7BTR - chains B and D of the 6 polymer chains in the assembly; structure by electron microscopy, 4.54 A resolution (low resolution: residue-level contacts below are approximate; hydrogen-bond / salt-bridge calls are withheld).

# Chain B
Name: Antirestriction protein ArdA
From: Enterococcus faecalis EnGen0302
UniProtKB: A0A0M2A928 (A0A0M2A928_ENTFL); residues 1-165 here = UniProt positions 1-165
Chain sequence (165 residues; numbered 1 to 165; the number before each row is that of its first residue):
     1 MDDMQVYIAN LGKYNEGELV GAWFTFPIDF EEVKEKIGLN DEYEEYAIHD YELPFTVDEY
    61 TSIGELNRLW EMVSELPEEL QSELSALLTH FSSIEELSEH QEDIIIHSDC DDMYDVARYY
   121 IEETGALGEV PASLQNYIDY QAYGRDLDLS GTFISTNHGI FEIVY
Disordered / not traced: 1-2

# Chain D
Name: Type I restriction enzyme EcoR124II M protein
From: Escherichia coli
Notes: EC 2.1.1.72
UniProtKB: P10484 (T1M1_ECOLX); residue numbers follow UniProt; this construct covers 1-520
Chain sequence (520 residues; each row starts with the number of its first residue):
     1 MKMTSIQQRA ELHRQIWQIA NDVRGSVDGW DFKQYVLGAL FYRFISENFS SYIEAGDDSI
    61 CYAKLDDSVI TDDIKDDAIK TKGYFIYPSQ LFCNVAAKAN TNDRLNADLN SIFVAIESSA
   121 YGYPSEADIK GLFADFDTTS NRLGNTVKDK NARLAAVLKG VEGLKLGDFN EHQIDLFGDA
   181 YEFLISNYAA NAGKSGGEFF TPQHVSKLIA QLAMHGQTHV NKIYDPAAGS GSLLLQAKKQ
   241 FDNHIIEEGF FGQEINHTTY NLARMNMFLH NINYDKFDIK LGNTLTEPHF RDEKPFDAIV
   301 SNPPYSVKWI GSDDPTLIND ERFAPAGVLA PKSKADFAFV LHALNYLSAK GRAAIVCFPG
   361 IFYRGGAEQK IRQYLVDNNY VETVISLAPN LFFGTTIAVN ILVLSKHKTD TNVQFIDASE
   421 LFKKETNNNI LTDAHIEQIM QVFASKEDVA HLAKSVAFET VVANDYNLSV SSYVEAKDNR
   481 EIIDIAELNA ELKTTVSKID QLRKDIDAIV AEIEGCEVQK
Disordered / not traced: 1-10, 56-70, 168-173, 191-197, 511-520
UniProt features mapped onto this chain:
  - region: Glu-481 to Val-510 (C-terminal tail)
  - binding site (S-adenosyl-L-methionine): Glu-198 to Gln-203, Ser-230 to Ser-232, Glu-254
  - mutagenesis: Asp-135 to Thr-146 (Little change in holoenzyme assembly, no DNA restriction), Ala-476 to Val-510 (Almost complete loss of holoenzyme assembly, no DNA restriction)

# Chain B / chain D interface
Residue-residue contacts (7; chain B residue first):
  Asp-111(B) with Arg-14(D)
  Asn-136(B) with Thr-395(D); Thr-396(D)
  Thr-156(B) with Gln-18(D)
  Asn-157(B) with Arg-14(D); Gln-18(D)
  Gly-159(B) with Arg-14(D)
Other interface residues (no listed pair), chain B (7 interface residues in all): Gln-135, His-158

# Summary
The interface between chain B and chain D involves 7 residues on one side and 4 on the other. Curated
annotation (UniProt) lists 10 S-adenosyl-L-methionine-binding residues and 12 mutagenesis sites on chain D.
Chain B is Antirestriction protein ArdA (Enterococcus faecalis EnGen0302) and chain D is Type I restriction
enzyme EcoR124II M protein (Escherichia coli); the structure, EcoR124I-ArdA in the Restriction-Alleviation
State, was determined by electron microscopy, deposited together with 7BST, 7BTO, 7BTP and 7BTQ.
